5EMQ - chains D and B of the 4 polymer chains in the assembly; structure by X-ray diffraction, 2.30 A resolution.

== Chain D ==
Molecule: 18-nt DNA strand
Sequence (18 nucleotides; row label = number of the first residue in the row):
     2 CCAGAACATCATGTTCTG

== Chain B ==
Molecule: Glucocorticoid receptor
Organism: Homo sapiens
UniProt: P04150 (GCR_HUMAN); residues 430-519 here correspond to UniProt positions 411-500 (UniProt number = residue number - 19)
Sequence (94 residues; numbered 426 to 519; the number before each row is that of its first residue):
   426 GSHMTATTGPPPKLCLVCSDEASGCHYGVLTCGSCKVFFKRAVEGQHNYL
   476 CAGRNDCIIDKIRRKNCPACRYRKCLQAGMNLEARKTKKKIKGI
Not modelled in the structure: 426-436, 509-519
Sequence notes: expression tag (426-429)
Metal / ion sites: Zn2+ site 1: Cys440, Cys443, Cys457, Cys460; Zn2+ site 2: Cys476, Cys482, Cys492, Cys495

== Chain D / chain B interface ==
Contacting residue pairs (9; chain D residue first):
  DC3(D) with Gly449(B), phosphate contact; Cys450(B), hydrogen bond to the phosphate
  DA4(D) with His451(B), salt bridge to the phosphate; Tyr452(B), hydrogen bond to the phosphate; Lys461(B), base contact
  DG5(D) with Tyr452(B), hydrogen bond to the phosphate; Lys461(B), hydrogen bond to the base; Lys465(B), salt bridge to the phosphate
  DA7(D) with Arg466(B), base contact
Also at the interface, not in a pair above, chain D (5 interface residues in all): DA6
Also at the interface, not in a pair above, chain B (9 interface residues in all): Ser448, Val462

== In short ==
5 residues of chain D and 9 residues of chain B are in contact, with 4 hydrogen bonds and 2 salt bridges.
Polar contacts include DG5(D)-Lys461(B), DC3(D)-Cys450(B) and DA4(D)-Tyr452(B). Cys440(B), Cys443(B),
Cys457(B) and Cys460(B) coordinate Zn2+ site 1.
Here chain D is an 18-nt DNA strand and chain B is Glucocorticoid receptor (Homo sapiens). Entry 5EMQ
(Transcription factor GRDBD and GRE complex) was determined by X-ray diffraction.
